5B4T - chain A; structure by X-ray diffraction, 1.19 A resolution.

[Chain A]
Name: 3-hydroxybutyrate dehydrogenase
Organism: Alcaligenes faecalis
Notes: EC 1.1.1.30
UniProtKB: D0VWQ0 (D0VWQ0_ALCFA); numbering as in UniProt (aligned over 1-260)
Amino-acid sequence (260 residues; numbered 1 to 260; the number before each row is that of its first residue):
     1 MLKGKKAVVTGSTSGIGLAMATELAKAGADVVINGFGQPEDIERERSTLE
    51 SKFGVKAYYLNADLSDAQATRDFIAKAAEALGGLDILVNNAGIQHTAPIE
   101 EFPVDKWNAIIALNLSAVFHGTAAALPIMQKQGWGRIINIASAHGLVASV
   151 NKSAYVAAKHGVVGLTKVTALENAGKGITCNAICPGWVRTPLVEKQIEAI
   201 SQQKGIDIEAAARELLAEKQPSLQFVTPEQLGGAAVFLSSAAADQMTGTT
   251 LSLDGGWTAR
Metal / ion sites: Na+ near Arg260 (its only coordinating residue here)
Ligand contacts:
  - (3R)-3-hydroxybutanoic acid (3HR): Gln94, Ser142, His144, Lys152, Tyr155, Pro185, Gly186, Trp187, Leu192, Val193, Gln196, Trp257
  - NAD (nicotinamide-adenine-dinucleotide): Gly11, Ser12, Thr13, Ser14, Gly15, Ile16, Gly17, Asn34, Gly35, Phe36, Ala62, Asp63, Leu64, Ser65, Asn90, Ala91, Gly92, Ile93, Leu113, Ile140, Ala141, Ser142, Tyr155, Lys159, Pro185, Gly186, Trp187, Val188, Thr190, Pro191, Leu192, Val193

[Overview]
Bound to chain A: NAD and (3R)-3-hydroxybutanoic acid.
Chain A is 3-hydroxybutyrate dehydrogenase (Alcaligenes faecalis); the structure, Crystal structure of
D-3-hydroxybutyrate dehydrogenase from Alcaligenes faecalis complexed with NAD+ and a substrate
D-3-hydroxybutyrate, was determined by X-ray diffraction together with 5B4U and 5B4V from the same study.
